Entry 6MTI (electron microscopy, 10.40 A resolution (very low resolution: no residue pairs are listed; an interface is given only as per-side residue counts)); this record covers chains B and C of the 30 polymer chains in the assembly.

# Chain B
Molecule: Syntaxin-1A
Organism: Rattus norvegicus
Reference sequence: P32851 (STX1A_RAT); residue numbers follow UniProt; this construct covers 191-256
Sequence (67 residues; row label = number of the first residue in the row):
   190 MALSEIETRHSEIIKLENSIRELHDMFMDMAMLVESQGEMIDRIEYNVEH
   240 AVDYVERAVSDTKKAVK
Differences from the reference sequence: initiating methionine (190)
UniProt features mapped onto this chain:
  - site: Lys-253, Ala-254 (Microbial infection: Cleavage)
  - cross-link (Glycyl lysine isopeptide (Lys-Gly)): Lys-252 (interchain with G-Cter in SUMO), Lys-253 (interchain with G-Cter in SUMO), Lys-256 (interchain with G-Cter in SUMO)

# Chain C
Molecule: Synaptosomal-associated protein 25
Organism: Rattus norvegicus
Reference sequence: P60881 (SNP25_RAT), isoform P60881-2; numbering as in UniProt (aligned over 7-83)
Sequence (77 residues; each row starts with the number of its first residue):
     7 MRNELEEMQRRADQLADESLESTRRMLQLVEESKDAGIRTLVMLDEQGEQ
    57 LDRVEEGMNHINQDMKEAEKNLKDLGK
Unresolved in the structure: 7-9, 83

# Interface between chain B and chain C
At this resolution (10 A) residue pairs are not listed: 31 residues of chain B and 35 of chain C lie at the interface.

# Overview
The interface between chain B and chain C involves 31 residues on one side and 35 on the other.
Here chain B is Syntaxin-1A and chain C is Synaptosomal-associated protein 25, both from Rattus norvegicus.
Entry 6MTI (Synaptotagmin-1 C2A, C2B domains and SNARE-pin proteins (5CCI) individually docked into Cryo-EM
map of C2AB-SNARE complexes ...) was determined by electron microscopy.
